5JK3 - chain A; structure by X-ray diffraction, 2.37 A resolution.

[Chain A]
Name: Mitogen-activated protein kinase kinase kinase 7, TGF-beta-activated kinase 1 and MAP3K7-binding protein 1
From: Homo sapiens
Notes: EC 2.7.11.25
UniProtKB: chimeric construct of O43318, Q15750: residues 31-303 from O43318 (M3K7_HUMAN), isoform O43318-4 positions 31-303 (same numbers); residues 468-504 from Q15750 positions 468-504 (same numbers)
Amino-acid sequence (314 residues; each row starts with the number of its first residue; note: 164 numbers in that range are skipped by the numbering (no residue carries them; nothing is unmodelled there)):
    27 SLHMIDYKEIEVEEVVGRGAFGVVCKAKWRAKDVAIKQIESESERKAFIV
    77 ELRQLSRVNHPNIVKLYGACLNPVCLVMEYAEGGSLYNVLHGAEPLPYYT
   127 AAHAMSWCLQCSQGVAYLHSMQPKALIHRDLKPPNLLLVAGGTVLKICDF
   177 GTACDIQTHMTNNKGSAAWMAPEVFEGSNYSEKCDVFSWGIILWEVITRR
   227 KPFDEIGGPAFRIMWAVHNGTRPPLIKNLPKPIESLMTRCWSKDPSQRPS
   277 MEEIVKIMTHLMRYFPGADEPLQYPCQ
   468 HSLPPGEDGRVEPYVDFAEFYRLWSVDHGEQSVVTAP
Not modelled in the structure: 32-35, 45-49, 53-60, 66, 94-97, 176-190, 497-504
Differences from the reference sequence: expression tag (27-30)
Covalently attached groups: compound 6L4 linked to C174
Residues lining bound ligands: 6L4 (N-[2-[5-chloranyl-2-[(1-methylpyrazol-4-yl)amino]pyrimidin-4-yl]oxyphenyl]prop-2-enamide): V42, G43, V50, M104, E105, Y106, A107, E108, G110, P160, N161, L163
From the paper describing this entry:
  - binding site for 6L4: V42, G110

[Overview]
Covalently linked compound 6L4: at C174. The paper reports a binding site for 6L4 at V42 and G110.
Chain A is Mitogen-activated protein kinase kinase kinase 7, TGF-beta-activated kinase 1 and MAP3K7-binding
protein 1 (Homo sapiens); the structure, Crystal structure of TL11-128 bound to TAK1-TAB1, was determined by
X-ray diffraction together with 5J7S, 5J8I, 5J9L, 5JH6 and 5E7R from the same study.
